8U1U - chains C and E of the 5 polymer chains in the assembly; structure by electron microscopy, 3.10 A resolution.

[Chain C]
Protein: Guanine nucleotide-binding protein G(I)/G(S)/G(T) subunit beta-1
From: Homo sapiens
UniProtKB: P62873 (GBB1_HUMAN); residue numbers follow UniProt; this construct covers 2-340
Amino-acid sequence (357 residues; each row starts with the number of its first residue; numbers below 1 keep their minus sign (Met-16 is residue -16)):
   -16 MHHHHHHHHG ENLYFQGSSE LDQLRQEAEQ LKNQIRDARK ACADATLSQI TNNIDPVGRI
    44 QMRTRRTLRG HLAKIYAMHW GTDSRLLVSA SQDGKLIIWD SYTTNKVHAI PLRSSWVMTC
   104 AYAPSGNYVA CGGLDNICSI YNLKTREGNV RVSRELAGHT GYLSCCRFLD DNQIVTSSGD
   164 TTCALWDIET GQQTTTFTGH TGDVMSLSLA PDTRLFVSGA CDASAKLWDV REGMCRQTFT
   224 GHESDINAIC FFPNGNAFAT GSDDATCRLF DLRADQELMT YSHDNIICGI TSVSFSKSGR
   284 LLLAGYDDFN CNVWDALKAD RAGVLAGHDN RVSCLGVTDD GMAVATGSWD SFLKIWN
Not modelled in the structure: -16 to 2
Sequence notes: initiating methionine (-16); expression tag (-15 to 1)
Curated features (UniProtKB/Swiss-Prot):
  - modified residue: Ser2 (N-acetylserine), His266 (Phosphohistidine)
  - natural variant: Leu30 (L30F: In MRD42; uncertain significance), Arg52 (R52G: In MRD42), Gly64 (G64V: In MRD42), Asp76 (D76E: In MRD42; D76G: In MRD42), Gly77 (G77S: In MRD42), Lys78 (K78R: In MRD42), Ile80 (I80N: In MRD42; I80T: In MRD42), His91 (H91R: In MRD42; uncertain significance), Ala92 (A92T: In MRD42), Pro94 (P94S: In MRD42), Leu95 (L95P: In MRD42), Arg96 (R96L: In MRD42), 5 further natural variant entries in UniProt

[Chain E]
Protein: scFv fragment
From: Mus musculus
Notes: antibody fragment or engineered binder
Amino-acid sequence (259 residues; row label = number of the first residue in the row):
     1 AGSDVQLVES GGGLVQPGGS RKLSCSASGF AFSSFGMHWV RQAPEKGLEW VAYISSGSGT
    61 IYYADTVKGR FTISRDDPKN TLFLQMTSLR SEDTAMYYCV RSIYYYGSSP FDFWGQGTTL
   121 TVSSGGSDIV MTQATSSVPV TPGESVSISC RSSKSLLHSN GNTYLYWFLQ RPGQSPQLLI
   181 YRMSNLASGV PDRFSGSGSG TAFTLTISRL EAEDVGVYYC MQHLEYPLTF GAGTKLELKA
   241 AAGNSLVPRG SHHHHHHHH
Not modelled in the structure: 1-3, 125-127, 239-259
Disulfide bonds: Cys25-Cys99, Cys150-Cys220

[Interface between chain C and chain E]
Residue-residue contacts (12):
  Asp66(C) - Tyr106(E)
  Arg68(C) - Tyr106(E)
  Leu69(C) - Tyr106(E)  hydrophobic
  Val90(C) - Tyr105(E)  hydrophobic
  Arg129(C) - Val5(E)
  Arg129(C) - Arg101(E)  hydrogen bond (backbone-side chain)
  Arg129(C) - Phe113(E)
  Glu130(C) - Gly29(E)
  Glu130(C) - Phe30(E)
  Glu130(C) - Ala31(E)  hydrogen bond (backbone-backbone)
  Glu130(C) - Phe35(E)
  Gly131(C) - Phe35(E)
Also at the interface, not in a pair above, chain C (10 interface residues in all): Asp83, His91, Asn132

[Overview]
10 residues of chain C and 9 residues of chain E are in contact; the contacts include 2 hydrogen bonds. Polar
contacts include Arg129(C)-Arg101(E) and Glu130(C)-Ala31(E).
Chain C is Guanine nucleotide-binding protein G(I)/G(S)/G(T) subunit beta-1 (Homo sapiens) and chain E is scFv
fragment (Mus musculus); the structure, Structure of a class A GPCR/agonist complex, was determined by
electron microscopy together with 8TLM from the same study.
